2AUG - chain A; structure by X-ray diffraction, 2.30 A resolution.

# Chain A
Protein: Growth factor receptor-bound protein 14
Source organism: Homo sapiens
Notes: fragment: SH2 domain
UniProt: Q14449 (GRB14_HUMAN); residue numbers follow UniProt; this construct covers 433-537
Chain sequence (126 residues; each row starts with the number of its first residue):
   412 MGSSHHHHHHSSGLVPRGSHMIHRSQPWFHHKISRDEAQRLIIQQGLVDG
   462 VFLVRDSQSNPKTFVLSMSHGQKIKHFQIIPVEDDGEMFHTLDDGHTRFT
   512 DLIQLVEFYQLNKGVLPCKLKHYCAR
Unresolved in the structure: 412-432
Sequence notes: expression tag (412-432)
Swiss-Prot annotation at these positions:
  - natural variant: His507 (H507Y: In a patient with amyotrophic lateral sclerosis)
What the authors report for this chain:
  - self-association interface (contacts with another copy of this molecule): Ile491, Phe519
  - specificity-determining residues: Val526 (citing earlier work)
  - mutagenesis - R466A: decreased binding to insulin receptor
  - mutagenesis - K484D/K486A, F519A: decreased binding to receptor

# In short
The paper reports that K484D/K486A and F519A reduce binding to receptor; the specificity determinant Val526.
Chain A is Growth factor receptor-bound protein 14 (Homo sapiens); the structure, Crystal structure of the
Grb14 SH2 domain, was determined by X-ray diffraction (same publication as 2AUH).
